Entry 8XOG (electron microscopy, 2.90 A resolution); this record covers chains A and E of the 5 polymer chains in the assembly.

[Chain A]
Molecule: Guanine nucleotide-binding protein G(q) subunit alpha-q
Organism: Homo sapiens
Amino-acid sequence (361 residues; row label = number of the first residue in the row; note: 26 numbers in that range are skipped by the numbering (no residue carries them; nothing is unmodelled there)):
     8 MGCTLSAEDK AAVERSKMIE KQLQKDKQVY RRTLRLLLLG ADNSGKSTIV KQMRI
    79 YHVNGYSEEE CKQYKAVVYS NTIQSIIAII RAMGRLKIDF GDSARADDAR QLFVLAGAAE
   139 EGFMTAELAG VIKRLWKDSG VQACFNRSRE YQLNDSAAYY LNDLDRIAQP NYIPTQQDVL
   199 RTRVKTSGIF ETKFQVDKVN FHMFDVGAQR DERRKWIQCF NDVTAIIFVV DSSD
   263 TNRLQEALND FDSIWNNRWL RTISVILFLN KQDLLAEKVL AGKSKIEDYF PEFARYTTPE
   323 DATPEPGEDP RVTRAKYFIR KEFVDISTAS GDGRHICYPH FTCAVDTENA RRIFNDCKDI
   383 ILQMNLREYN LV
Not modelled in the structure: 8-14, 79-203, 263

[Chain E]
Molecule: scFv16
Organism: synthetic construct
Notes: antibody fragment or engineered binder
Amino-acid sequence (247 residues; numbered 2 to 247 plus 16 insertion-coded residues; 15 numbers in that range are skipped by the numbering (no residue carries them; nothing is unmodelled there); the number before each row is that of its first residue; a row labelled like 120A-120P holds insertion residues (120A, then the next letters in order)):
     2 VQLVESGGGL VQPGGSRKLS CSASGFAFSS FGMHWVRQAP EKGLEWVAYI SSGSGTIYYA
    62 DTVKGRFTIS RDDPKNTLFL QMTSLRSEDT AMYYCVRSIY YYGSSPFDFW GQGTTLTVS
120A-120P AGGGGSGGGGSGGGGS
   136 SDIVMTQATS SVPVTPGESV SISCRSSKSL LHSNGNTYLY WFLQRPGQSP QLLIYRMSNL
   196 ASGVPDRFSG SGSGTAFTLT ISRLEAEDVG VYYCMQHLEY PLTFGAGTKL EL
Not modelled in the structure: 120A-120P, 234-236

[How chain A and chain E interact]
Residue-residue contacts (9; chain A residue first):
  Glu15(A) with Tyr173(E); His232(E), hydrogen bond (backbone-backbone); Leu233(E)
  Ala18(A) with Tyr101(E), hydrophobic
  Ala19(A) with Tyr101(E)
  Glu21(A) with Ser52(E)
  Arg22(A) with Tyr101(E)
  Met25(A) with Ser53(E); Gly54(E)
Interface residues without a listed pair, chain A (7 interface residues in all): Asp16
Interface residues without a listed pair, chain E (11 interface residues in all): Tyr50, Gly56, Thr57, Tyr102

[In short]
7 residues of chain A face 11 of chain E across their interface; the contacts include 1 hydrogen bond. The
hydrogen-bonded pair Glu15(A)-His232(E) is a backbone contact.
Chain A is Guanine nucleotide-binding protein G(q) subunit alpha-q (Homo sapiens) and chain E is scFv16
(synthetic construct); the structure, Cryo-EM structure of apo-GPR30-Gq complex structure, was determined by
electron microscopy, deposited together with 8XOF, 8XOH, 8XOI and 8XOJ.
